Entry 2C6G (X-ray diffraction, 2.20 A resolution); this record covers chain A.

# Chain A
Protein: Glutamate carboxypeptidase II
Source organism: Homo sapiens
Notes: EC 3.4.17.21
UniProtKB: Q04609 (FOLH1_HUMAN); residue numbers follow UniProt; this construct covers 44-750
Sequence (707 residues; each row starts with the number of its first residue):
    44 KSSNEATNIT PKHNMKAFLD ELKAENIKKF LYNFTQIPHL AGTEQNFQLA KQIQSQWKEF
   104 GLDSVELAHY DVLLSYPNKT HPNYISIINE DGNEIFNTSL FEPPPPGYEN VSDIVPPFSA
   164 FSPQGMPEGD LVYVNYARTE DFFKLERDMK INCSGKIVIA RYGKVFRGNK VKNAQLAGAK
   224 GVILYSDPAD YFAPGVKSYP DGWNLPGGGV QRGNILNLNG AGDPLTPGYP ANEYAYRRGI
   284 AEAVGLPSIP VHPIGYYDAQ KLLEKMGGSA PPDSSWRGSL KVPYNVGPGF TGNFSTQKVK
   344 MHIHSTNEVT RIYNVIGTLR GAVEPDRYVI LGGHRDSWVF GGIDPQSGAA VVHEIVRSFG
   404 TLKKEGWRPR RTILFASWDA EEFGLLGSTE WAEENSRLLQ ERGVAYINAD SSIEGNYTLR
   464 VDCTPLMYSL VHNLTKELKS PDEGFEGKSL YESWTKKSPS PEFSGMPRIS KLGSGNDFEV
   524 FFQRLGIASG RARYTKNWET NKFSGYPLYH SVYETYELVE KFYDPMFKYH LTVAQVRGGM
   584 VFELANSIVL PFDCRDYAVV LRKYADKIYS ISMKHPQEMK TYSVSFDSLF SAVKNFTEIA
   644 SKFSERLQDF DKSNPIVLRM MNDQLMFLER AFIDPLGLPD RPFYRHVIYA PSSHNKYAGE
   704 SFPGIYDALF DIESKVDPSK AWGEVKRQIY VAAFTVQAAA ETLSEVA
Disordered / not traced: 44-56, 334-339, 541-547, 655-656
Glycans and other covalent adducts: N-acetylglucosamine (NAG) linked to Asn76, Asn121, Asn140, Asn459, Asn476; glycan linked to Asn638
Ion coordination: Ca2+: Thr269, Tyr272, Glu433, Glu436; Zn2+ site 1: His377, Asp387, Asp453; Zn2+ site 2: Asp387, Glu425, His553
Small-molecule neighbours: glutamic acid (GLU): Phe209, Arg210, Asn257, Glu424, Glu425, Gly427, Leu428, Gly518, Asn519, Tyr552, His553, Lys699, Tyr700
UniProt features mapped onto this chain:
  - active site: Glu424 (Nucleophile), Ser628 (Charge relay system), Asp666 (Charge relay system), His689 (Charge relay system)
  - binding site (substrate): Arg210, Asn257, Glu424, Ser517, Gly518, Asn519, Arg534 to Arg536, Tyr552, His553, Lys699, Tyr700
  - binding site (Ca(2+)): Thr269, Tyr272, Glu433, Glu436
  - binding site (Zn(2+)): His377, Asp387, Glu425, Asp453, His553
  - glycosylation (N-linked (GlcNAc...) asparagine): Asn51, Asn76, Asn121, Asn140, Asn153, Asn195, Asn336, Asn459, Asn476, Asn638
  - natural variant: His475 (H475Y: Correlates with lower folate and higher homocysteine levels)
  - mutagenesis: Asn51 (N51A: Loss of glycosylation. Reduces enzyme activity), Asn76 (N76A: Loss of glycosylation. Reduces enzyme activity), Asn121 (N121A: Loss of glycosylation. Severely reduced enzyme activity), Asn140 (N140A: Loss of glycosylation. Severely reduced enzyme activity), Asn153 (N153A: Loss of glycosylation. Severely reduced enzyme activity), Asn195 (N195A: Loss of glycosylation. Severely reduced enzyme activity), Asn336 (N336A: Loss of glycosylation. Reduces enzyme activity), His377 (H377A/G/Q: Complete loss of activity), Asp379 (D379E/N: Complete loss of activity), Asp387 (D387E/L: Complete loss of activity; D387N: No effect on enzyme activity), Pro388 (P388A: No effect on enzyme activity), Glu424 (E424A: Complete loss of activity; E424D: Reduces enzyme activity; E424Q: Reduces enzyme activity), 7 further mutagenesis entries in UniProt
From the paper describing this entry:
  - Zn2+ coordination: His377, Asp387, Glu425, Asp453, His553
  - catalytic residues: Glu424
  - binding site for glutamic acid: Arg210, Asn257, Glu424, Gly518, Tyr552, Lys699, Tyr700

# In short
Chain A binds glutamic acid. N-acetylglucosamine is covalently linked to Asn76, Asn121, Asn140, Asn459, Asn476
and Asn638. Curated annotation (UniProt) lists 4 active-site residues, 13 substrate-binding residues, 4
Ca2+-binding residues and 5 Zn2+-binding residues. The paper reports the catalytic residue Glu424; a binding
site for glutamic acid at Arg210, Asn257 and Glu424 among others.
Chain A is Glutamate carboxypeptidase II (Homo sapiens); the structure, Membrane-bound glutamate
carboxypeptidase II (GCPII) with bound glutamate, was determined by X-ray diffraction (same publication as
2C6P).
